Entry 1A97 (X-ray diffraction, 2.60 A resolution); this record covers chains A and C of the 4 polymer chains in the assembly.

Chain A (and C):
Protein: Xanthine-guanine phosphoribosyltransferase
Source organism: Escherichia coli
Notes: EC 2.4.2.22; chain C of this document is another copy of the same molecule, construct and numbering; everything in this record applies to it too
UniProt: P0A9M5 (XGPT_ECOLI); numbering as in UniProt (aligned over 3-150)
Chain sequence (148 residues; numbered 3 to 150; the number before each row is that of its first residue):
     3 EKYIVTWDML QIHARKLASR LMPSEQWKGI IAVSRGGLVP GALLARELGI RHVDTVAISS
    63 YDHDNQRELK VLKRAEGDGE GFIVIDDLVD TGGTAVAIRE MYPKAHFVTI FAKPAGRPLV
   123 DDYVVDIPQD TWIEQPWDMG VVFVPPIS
Unresolved in the structure: 65-68 (chain C: fully traced)
Differences from the reference sequence: engineered mutation Ala59 (Cys in P0A9M5)
UniProt features mapped onto this chain:
  - binding site (5-phospho-alpha-D-ribose 1-diphosphate): Arg37, Gly38, Arg69, Asp88 to Thr96
  - binding site (GMP): Arg69, Asp92 to Thr96, Trp134, Ile135
  - binding site (Mg(2+)): Asp89
  - binding site (guanine): Asp92, Ile135
  - binding site (xanthine): Asp92, Ile135
  - mutagenesis: His65 to Glu70 (No effect on affinity for xanthine and guanine substrates. However, the catalytic activity is highly reduced (200-fold when guanine is used as substrate) and the inhibition by GMP is also affected)
Residues lining bound ligands: boric acid (BO3): Val35, Ser36, Arg37, Gly38, Gly39, Asp88, Asp89, Thr96

Interface between chain A and chain C:
Contacting residue pairs - 32 pairs, chain A then chain C:
  Met11(A) - Ile6(C)
  Met11(A) - Met11(C)  hydrophobic
  Arg17(A) - Val146(C)
  Arg17(A) - Ile149(C)
  Ala20(A) - Ile149(C)  hydrophobic
  Ser21(A) - Ile149(C)
  Met24(A) - Ile149(C)
  Met24(A) - Ser150(C)
  Ser26(A) - Ser150(C)
  Arg48(A) - Phe145(C)
  Arg48(A) - Val146(C)  hydrogen bond (side chain-backbone)
  Arg48(A) - Pro147(C)
  Arg48(A) - Pro148(C)
  Glu49(A) - Pro148(C)
  Glu49(A) - Ile149(C)  hydrogen bond (backbone-backbone)
  Glu49(A) - Ser150(C)  hydrogen bond (backbone-backbone)
  Leu50(A) - Ser150(C)
  Phe145(A) - Arg48(C)
  Val146(A) - Arg17(C)
  Val146(A) - Arg48(C)  hydrogen bond (backbone-side chain)
  Pro147(A) - Arg48(C)
  Pro147(A) - Glu49(C)
  Pro148(A) - Arg48(C)
  Pro148(A) - Glu49(C)
  Ile149(A) - Arg17(C)
  Ile149(A) - Ser21(C)
  Ile149(A) - Met24(C)
  Ile149(A) - Glu49(C)  hydrogen bond (backbone-backbone)
  Ser150(A) - Met24(C)
  Ser150(A) - Ser26(C)
  Ser150(A) - Glu49(C)  hydrogen bond (backbone-backbone)
  Ser150(A) - Leu50(C)
Interface residues without a listed pair, chain A (19 interface residues in all): Ile6, Thr8, Asp10, Ile14
Interface residues without a listed pair, chain C (19 interface residues in all): Thr8, Asp10, Ile14, Ala20

Summary:
Chain A and chain C each contribute 19 residues to their interface, with 6 hydrogen bonds. Among the polar
pairs are Arg48(A)-Val146(C), Glu49(A)-Ile149(C) and Glu49(A)-Ser150(C). Chain A binds boric acid.
Chain A and chain C are both Xanthine-guanine phosphoribosyltransferase (Escherichia coli); the structure,
Xprtase from E. coli complexed with gmp, was determined by X-ray diffraction, deposited together with 1A95,
1A96 and 1A98.
